4N2Q - chains A and B; structure by X-ray diffraction, 2.80 A resolution.

== Chain A ==
Protein: THA8 RNA binding protein
Organism: Brachypodium distachyon
UniProt: I1HB13 (I1HB13_BRADI); numbering as in UniProt (aligned over 1-257)
Amino-acid sequence (257 residues; numbered 1 to 257; the number before each row is that of its first residue):
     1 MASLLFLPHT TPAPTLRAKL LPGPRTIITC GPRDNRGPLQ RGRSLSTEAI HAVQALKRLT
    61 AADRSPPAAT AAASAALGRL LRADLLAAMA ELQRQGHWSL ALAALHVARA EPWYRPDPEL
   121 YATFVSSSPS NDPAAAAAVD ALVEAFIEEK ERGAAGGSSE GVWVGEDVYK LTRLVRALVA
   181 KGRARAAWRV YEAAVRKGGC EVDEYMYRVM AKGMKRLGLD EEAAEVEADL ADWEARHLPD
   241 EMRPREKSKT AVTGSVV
Disordered / not traced: 1-43, 242-257

== Chain B ==
Molecule: 13-nt RNA strand
Sequence (13 nucleotides; row label = number of the first residue in the row):
     1 AAGAAGAAAU UGG
Disordered / not traced: 1-4, 10-13

== Interface between chain A and chain B ==
Contacting residue pairs - 12 pairs, chain A then chain B:
  Glu119(A) - G6(B)  phosphate contact
  Tyr169(A) - A5(B)  sugar contact
  Tyr169(A) - G6(B)  stacking on the base
  Thr172(A) - G6(B)  hydrogen bond to the base
  Arg173(A) - G6(B)  salt bridge to the phosphate
  Arg173(A) - A7(B)  salt bridge to the phosphate
  Arg176(A) - G6(B)  sugar contact
  Arg176(A) - A7(B)  salt bridge to the phosphate
  Arg176(A) - A8(B)  salt bridge to the phosphate
  Asp203(A) - G6(B)  hydrogen bond to the base
  Tyr205(A) - G6(B)  stacking on the base
  Met206(A) - G6(B)  base contact
Other interface residues (no listed pair), chain A (11 interface residues in all): Val168, Lys170, Lys212
Other interface residues (no listed pair), chain B (5 interface residues in all): A9

== Overview ==
11 residues of chain A and 5 residues of chain B are in contact, with 2 hydrogen bonds, 4 salt bridges and 2
aromatic stacking contacts. Among the polar pairs are Thr172(A)-G6(B), Asp203(A)-G6(B) and Arg173(A)-G6(B).
Chain A is THA8 RNA binding protein (Brachypodium distachyon) and chain B is a 13-nt RNA strand; the
structure, Crystal structure of THA8 in complex with Zm4 RNA, was determined by X-ray diffraction together
with 4ME2 and 4N2S from the same study.
